8XUP - chains B and I of the 6 polymer chains in the assembly; structure by X-ray diffraction, 2.80 A resolution.

== Chain B ==
Molecule: Lipoprotein NlpI
Source organism: Escherichia coli K-12
UniProt: P0AFB1 (NLPI_ECOLI); numbering as in UniProt (aligned over 20-294)
Sequence (297 residues; numbered -2 to 294; the number before each row is that of its first residue; numbers below 1 keep their minus sign (Met-2 is residue -2)):
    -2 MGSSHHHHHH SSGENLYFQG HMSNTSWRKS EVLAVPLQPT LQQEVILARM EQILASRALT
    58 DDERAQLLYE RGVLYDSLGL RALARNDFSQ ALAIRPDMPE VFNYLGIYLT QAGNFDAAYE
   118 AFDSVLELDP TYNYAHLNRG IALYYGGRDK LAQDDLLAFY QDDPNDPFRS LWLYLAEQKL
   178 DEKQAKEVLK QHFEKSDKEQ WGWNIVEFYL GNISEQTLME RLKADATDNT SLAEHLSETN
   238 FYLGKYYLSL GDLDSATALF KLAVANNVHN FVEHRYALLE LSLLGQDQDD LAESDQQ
Disordered / not traced: -2 to 27, 288-294
Differences from the reference sequence: initiating methionine (-2); expression tag (-1 to 19)
Curated features (UniProtKB/Swiss-Prot):
  - mutagenesis: Gly103 (G103D: Loss of interaction with Prc and IbpB leading to thermosensitivity), Gly282 to Gln294 (Loss of activity leading to thermosensitivity), Gln283 to Gln294 (No phenotype), Asp284 to Gln294 (No phenotype)

== Chain I ==
Molecule: Murein DD-endopeptidase MepS/Murein LD-carboxypeptidase
Source organism: Escherichia coli K-12
Notes: EC 3.4.-.-, 3.4.17.13
UniProt: P0AFV4 (MEPS_ECOLI); residues 2-162 here correspond to UniProt positions 28-188 (UniProt number = residue number + 26)
Sequence (168 residues; each row starts with the number of its first residue):
     1 MSANNTAKNM HPETRAVGSE TSSLQASQDE FENLVRNVDV KSRIMDQYAD WKGVRYRLGG
    61 STKKGIDCSG FVQRTFREQF GLELPRSTYE QQEMGKSVSR SNLRTGDLVL FRAGSTGRHV
   121 GIYIGNNQFV HASTSSGVII SSMNEPYWKK RYNEARRVLS RSHHHHHH
Disordered / not traced: 1-20
Differences from the reference sequence: initiating methionine (1); expression tag (163-168)
Curated features (UniProtKB/Swiss-Prot):
  - active site: Cys68 (Nucleophile), His119 (Proton acceptor), His131
From the paper describing this entry:
  - mutagenesis - D39A (0.39 +/- 0.11 uM): unchanged binding to Lipoprotein NlpI (chain B)

== Interface between chain B and chain I ==
Contacting residue pairs (15; chain B residue first):
  Arg78(B) - Leu24(I)
  Ala79(B) - Phe31(I)  hydrophobic
  Arg82(B) - Ser23(I)  hydrogen bond (side chain-backbone)
  Arg82(B) - Leu24(I)
  Arg82(B) - Ala26(I)  hydrogen bond (side chain-backbone)
  Arg82(B) - Ser27(I)
  Arg82(B) - Gln28(I)
  Asn83(B) - Gln28(I)  hydrogen bond
  Asn83(B) - Phe31(I)
  Ser86(B) - Gln28(I)  hydrogen bond
  Tyr105(B) - Leu24(I)  hydrophobic
  Gln108(B) - Thr21(I)
  Ala109(B) - Leu24(I)
  Ala109(B) - Gln25(I)
  Leu275(B) - Thr21(I)
Interface residues without a listed pair, chain B (10 interface residues in all): Leu80
From the paper, about this interface:
  - residue pairs: Ala79(B)-Phe31(I) (hydrophobic contact), Arg82(B)-Gln28(I), Ser86(B)-Gln28(I), Gln108(B)-Leu24(I) (hydrophobic contact)
  - interface residues, chain B: Arg78(B)
  - hot spots on chain I (mutagenesis) - L24R (28-fold): decreased binding to NlpI dimer
  - hot spots on chain I (mutagenesis) - Q28A, F31A: decreased binding to NlpI
  - hot spots on chain I (mutagenesis) - F31A: abolished binding to Lipoprotein NlpI (chain B)

== Overview ==
10 residues of chain B face 8 of chain I across their interface, with 4 hydrogen bonds. Polar contacts include
Arg82(B)-Ser23(I), Arg82(B)-Ala26(I) and Asn83(B)-Gln28(I). The authors report hydrophobic contacts between
Ala79(B) and Phe31(I) and Gln108(B) and Leu24(I); contacts between Arg82(B) and Gln28(I) and Ser86(B) and
Gln28(I). From the paper: Q28A and F31A of chain I reduce binding to NlpI; the interface residue Arg78(B); 4
substitutions were tested in all.
Here chain B is Lipoprotein NlpI and chain I is Murein DD-endopeptidase MepS/Murein LD-carboxypeptidase, both
from Escherichia coli K-12. Entry 8XUP (Crystal structure of lipoprotein NlpI in complex with MepS) was
determined by X-ray diffraction together with 8XUD from the same study.
